Entry 5VOI (X-ray diffraction, 2.80 A resolution); this record covers chains C and F of the 8 polymer chains in the assembly.

== Chain C ==
Name: DNA-directed RNA polymerase subunit beta
From: Thermus thermophilus (strain HB8 / ATCC 27634 / DSM 579)
Notes: EC 2.7.7.6
UniProtKB: Q8RQE9 (RPOB_THET8); residues 1-1119 here = UniProt positions 1-1119
Amino-acid sequence (1119 residues; each row starts with the number of its first residue):
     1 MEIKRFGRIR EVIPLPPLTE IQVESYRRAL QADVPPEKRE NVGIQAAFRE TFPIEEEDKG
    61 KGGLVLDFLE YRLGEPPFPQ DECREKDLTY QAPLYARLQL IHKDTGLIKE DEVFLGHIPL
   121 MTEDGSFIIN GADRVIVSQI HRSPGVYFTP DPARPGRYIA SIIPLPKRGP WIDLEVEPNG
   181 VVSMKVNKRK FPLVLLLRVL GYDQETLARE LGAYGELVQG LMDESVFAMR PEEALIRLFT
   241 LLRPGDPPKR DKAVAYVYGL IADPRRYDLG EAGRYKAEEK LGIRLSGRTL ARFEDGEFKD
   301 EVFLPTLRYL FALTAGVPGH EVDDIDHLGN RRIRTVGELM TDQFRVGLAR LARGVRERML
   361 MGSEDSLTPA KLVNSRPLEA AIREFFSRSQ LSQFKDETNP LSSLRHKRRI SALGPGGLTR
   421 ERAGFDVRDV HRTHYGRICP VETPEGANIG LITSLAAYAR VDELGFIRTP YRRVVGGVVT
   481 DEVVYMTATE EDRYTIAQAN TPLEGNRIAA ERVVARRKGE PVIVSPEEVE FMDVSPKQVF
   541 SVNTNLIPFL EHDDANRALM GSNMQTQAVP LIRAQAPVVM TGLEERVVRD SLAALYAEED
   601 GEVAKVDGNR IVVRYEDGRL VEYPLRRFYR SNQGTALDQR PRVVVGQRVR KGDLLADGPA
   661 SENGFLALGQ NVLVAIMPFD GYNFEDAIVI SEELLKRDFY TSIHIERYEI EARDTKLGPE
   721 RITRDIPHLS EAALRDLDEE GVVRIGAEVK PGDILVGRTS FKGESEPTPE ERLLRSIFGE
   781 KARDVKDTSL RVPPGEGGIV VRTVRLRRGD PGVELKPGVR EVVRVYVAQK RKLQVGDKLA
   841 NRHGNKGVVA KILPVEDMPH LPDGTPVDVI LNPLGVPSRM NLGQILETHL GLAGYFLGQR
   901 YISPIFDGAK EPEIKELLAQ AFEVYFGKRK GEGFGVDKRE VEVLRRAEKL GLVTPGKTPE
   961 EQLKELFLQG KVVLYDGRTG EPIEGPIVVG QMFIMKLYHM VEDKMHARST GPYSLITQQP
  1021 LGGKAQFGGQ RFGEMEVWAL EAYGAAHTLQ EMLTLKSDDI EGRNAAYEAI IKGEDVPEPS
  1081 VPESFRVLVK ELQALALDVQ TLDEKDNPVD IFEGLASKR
Not modelled in the structure: 57-63, 1119
What the authors report for this chain:
  - binding site for PyrG promoter: Arg-422

== Chain F ==
Name: RNA polymerase sigma factor SigA
From: Thermus thermophilus (strain HB8 / ATCC 27634 / DSM 579)
UniProtKB: Q5SKW1 (Q5SKW1_THET8); residue numbers follow UniProt; this construct covers 1-423
Amino-acid sequence (423 residues; row label = number of the first residue in the row):
     1 MKKSKRKNAQ AQEAQETEVL VQEEAEELPE FPEGEPDPDL EDPDLTLEDD LLDLPEEGEG
    61 LDLEEEEEDL PIPKISTSDP VRQYLHEIGQ VPLLTLEEEV ELARKVEEGM EAIKKLSEIT
   121 GLDPDLIREV VRAKILGSAR VRHIPGLKET LDPKTVEEID QKLKSLPKEH KRYLHIAREG
   181 EAARQHLIEA NLRLVVSIAK KYTGRGLSFL DLIQEGNQGL IRAVEKFEYK RRFKFSTYAT
   241 WWIRQAINRA IADQARTIRI PVHMVETINK LSRTARQLQQ ELGREPTYEE IAEAMGPGWD
   301 AKRVEETLKI AQEPVSLETP IGDEKDSFYG DFIPDEHLPS PVDAATQSLL SEELEKALSK
   361 LSEREAMVLK LRKGLIDGRE HTLEEVGAFF GVTRERIRQI ENKALRKLKY HESRTRKLRD
   421 FLD
Not modelled in the structure: 1-77

== How chain C and chain F interact ==
Contacting residue pairs (79; chain C residue first):
  Phe-114(C) with Gln-279(F); Gln-280(F); Gly-283(F); Arg-284(F)
  His-117(C) with Gly-283(F)
  Arg-243(C) with Arg-82(F)
  Pro-244(C) with Arg-82(F), hydrogen bond (backbone-side chain)
  Arg-353(C) with Lys-200(F); Lys-201(F), hydrogen bond (side chain-backbone); Thr-203(F), hydrogen bond (side chain-backbone)
  Glu-357(C) with Lys-201(F)
  Leu-360(C) with Lys-201(F)
  Met-361(C) with Lys-201(F), hydrogen bond; Arg-244(F)
  Ala-370(C) with Gln-280(F), hydrogen bond (backbone-side chain)
  Val-373(C) with Gln-280(F)
  Asn-374(C) with Arg-276(F), hydrogen bond
  Ser-375(C) with Gln-279(F), hydrogen bond
  Arg-376(C) with Arg-276(F); Gln-279(F); Glu-285(F), salt bridge
  Glu-379(C) with Gln-279(F)
  Gln-390(C) with Asp-323(F)
  His-728(C) with Leu-422(F); Asp-423(F)
  Thr-768(C) with Gln-347(F), hydrogen bond
  Pro-769(C) with Lys-373(F); Gly-374(F); Leu-375(F)
  Glu-770(C) with Gln-347(F), hydrogen bond; Leu-350(F); Ser-351(F), hydrogen bond; Leu-354(F)
  Arg-772(C) with Glu-380(F), salt bridge
  Leu-773(C) with Leu-354(F), hydrophobic
  Leu-774(C) with Leu-350(F), hydrophobic; Leu-354(F), hydrophobic; Leu-418(F); Phe-421(F), hydrophobic
  Arg-775(C) with Leu-422(F)
  Ser-776(C) with Lys-373(F), hydrogen bond; Leu-405(F); Lys-409(F)
  Ile-777(C) with Leu-408(F), hydrophobic; Lys-409(F)
  Phe-778(C) with Glu-412(F); Leu-418(F); Arg-419(F)
  Glu-780(C) with Arg-419(F), salt bridge; Leu-422(F)
  Arg-808(C) with Glu-305(F), salt bridge
  Glu-814(C) with Pro-286(F); Thr-287(F); Tyr-288(F), hydrogen bond (side chain-backbone)
  Leu-815(C) with Tyr-288(F), hydrogen bond (backbone-side chain)
  Lys-816(C) with Tyr-288(F)
  Pro-817(C) with Tyr-288(F); Glu-305(F)
  Gly-818(C) with Glu-305(F), hydrogen bond (backbone-side chain)
  Tyr-1013(C) with Pro-334(F); Asp-335(F), hydrogen bond (backbone-backbone); Pro-341(F)
  Ser-1014(C) with Asp-331(F)
  Leu-1015(C) with Ile-333(F), hydrophobic; Asp-335(F)
  Gln-1018(C) with Asp-335(F), hydrogen bond; Leu-338(F)
  Leu-1021(C) with Asp-331(F)
  Gln-1026(C) with Phe-332(F)
  Ile-1060(C) with Leu-338(F), hydrophobic
  Asn-1064(C) with Pro-341(F)
  Tyr-1067(C) with Pro-341(F); Val-342(F); Ala-345(F), hydrophobic
  Glu-1068(C) with Ala-345(F); Ser-348(F), hydrogen bond
  Ile-1071(C) with Ala-345(F), hydrophobic
  Lys-1072(C) with Leu-349(F); Glu-352(F), salt bridge
Interface residues without a listed pair, chain C (53 interface residues in all): Tyr-95, Val-113, Arg-189, Arg-713, Val-819, Thr-1010, Pro-1012, Arg-1063
Interface residues without a listed pair, chain F (57 interface residues in all): Tyr-202, Arg-205, Ala-275, Glu-289, Leu-308, Lys-309, Gln-312, Gly-330, Pro-339, Ser-340, Ala-344, Leu-358

== In short ==
53 residues of chain C face 57 of chain F across their interface, with 17 hydrogen bonds and 5 salt bridges.
Among the polar pairs are Arg-376(C)/Glu-285(F), Arg-772(C)/Glu-380(F) and Glu-780(C)/Arg-419(F). From the
paper: a binding site for PyrG promoter at Arg-422(C).
Chain C is DNA-directed RNA polymerase subunit beta and chain F is RNA polymerase sigma factor SigA, both from
Thermus thermophilus (strain HB8 / ATCC 27634 / DSM 579); the structure, X-ray crystal structure of bacterial
RNA polymerase and pyrG promoter complex, was determined by X-ray diffraction, deposited together with 5VO8.
